8Y74 - chains D and E of the 6 polymer chains in the assembly; structure by X-ray diffraction, 1.90 A resolution.

# Chain D
Name: MHC class I alpha chain 2
From: Gallus gallus
Reference sequence: O46789 (O46789_CHICK); residues 1-271 here correspond to UniProt positions 22-292 (UniProt number = residue number + 21)
Chain sequence (272 residues; numbered 0 to 271; the number before each row is that of its first residue; numbering starts at 0):
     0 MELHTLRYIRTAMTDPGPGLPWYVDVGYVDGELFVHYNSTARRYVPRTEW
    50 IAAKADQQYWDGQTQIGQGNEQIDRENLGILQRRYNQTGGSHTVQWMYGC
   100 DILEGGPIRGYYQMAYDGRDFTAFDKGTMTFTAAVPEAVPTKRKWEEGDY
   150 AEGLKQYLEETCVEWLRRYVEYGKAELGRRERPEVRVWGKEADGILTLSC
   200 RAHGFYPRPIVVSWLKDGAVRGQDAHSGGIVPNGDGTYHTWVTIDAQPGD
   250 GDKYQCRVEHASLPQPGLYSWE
Not modelled in the structure: 148, 221-222
Construct notes: initiating methionine (0)
Disulfide bonds: Cys-99/Cys-161, Cys-199/Cys-255

# Chain E
Name: Beta-2-microglobulin
From: Gallus gallus
Reference sequence: P21611 (B2MG_CHICK); residues 1-98 here correspond to UniProt positions 22-119 (UniProt number = residue number + 21)
Chain sequence (99 residues; each row starts with the number of its first residue; numbering starts at 0):
     0 MDLTPKVQVYSRFPASAGTKNVLNCFAAGFHPPKISITLMKDGVPMEGAQ
    50 YSDMSFNDDWTFQRLVHADFTPSSGSTYACKVEHETLKEPQVYKWDPEF
Not modelled in the structure: 0
Construct notes: initiating methionine (0)
Disulfide bonds: Cys-24/Cys-79

# How chain D and chain E interact
Contacting residue pairs (65):
  Arg-6(D) / Phe-55(E)  hydrogen bond (side chain-backbone)
  Arg-6(D) / Asn-56(E)
  Ile-8(D) / Ser-54(E)
  Ile-8(D) / Phe-55(E)  hydrophobic
  Arg-9(D) / Phe-55(E)
  Thr-10(D) / Phe-55(E)
  Thr-10(D) / Phe-61(E)
  Met-12(D) / Pro-32(E)  hydrophobic
  Asp-14(D) / Lys-33(E)  salt bridge
  Pro-15(D) / Lys-33(E)
  Gly-16(D) / Lys-33(E)
  Tyr-27(D) / Ser-54(E)  hydrogen bond
  Leu-32(D) / Asp-52(E)
  His-35(D) / Asp-52(E)  salt bridge
  Arg-46(D) / Asp-52(E)  salt bridge
  Ser-90(D) / Pro-31(E)
  Thr-92(D) / Pro-32(E)
  Thr-92(D) / Phe-61(E)
  Gln-94(D) / Phe-55(E)
  Gln-94(D) / Trp-59(E)  hydrogen bond (side chain-backbone)
  Gln-94(D) / Phe-61(E)
  Trp-95(D) / Phe-55(E)
  Met-96(D) / Asp-57(E)
  Met-96(D) / Trp-59(E)  hydrophobic
  Gln-112(D) / Trp-59(E)
  Met-113(D) / Trp-59(E)
  Ala-114(D) / Trp-59(E)
  Asp-116(D) / His-30(E)
  Gly-117(D) / His-30(E)
  Asp-119(D) / Trp-59(E)  hydrogen bond
  Glu-183(D) / Arg-11(E)  salt bridge
  Glu-183(D) / Phe-12(E)
  Arg-185(D) / Pro-13(E)
  Arg-185(D) / Ala-14(E)  hydrogen bond (side chain-backbone)
  Arg-185(D) / Pro-96(E)
  Arg-185(D) / Glu-97(E)  hydrogen bond (side chain-backbone)
  Trp-187(D) / Asp-95(E)  hydrogen bond
  Trp-187(D) / Glu-97(E)
  Trp-187(D) / Phe-98(E)
  Ser-198(D) / Glu-97(E)
  Arg-200(D) / Tyr-9(E)
  Arg-200(D) / Glu-97(E)  salt bridge
  His-202(D) / Ser-10(E)  hydrogen bond (side chain-backbone)
  His-202(D) / Arg-11(E)  hydrogen bond (side chain-backbone)
  His-202(D) / Phe-12(E)
  His-202(D) / Pro-13(E)
  Gly-203(D) / Arg-11(E)
  Gly-227(D) / Gln-7(E)  hydrogen bond (backbone-side chain)
  Val-230(D) / Gln-7(E)
  Val-230(D) / Tyr-9(E)
  Val-230(D) / Phe-25(E)  hydrophobic
  Pro-231(D) / Tyr-9(E)  hydrogen bond (backbone-side chain)
  Pro-231(D) / Phe-25(E)
  Pro-231(D) / Leu-64(E)
  Asn-232(D) / Tyr-9(E)
  Asn-232(D) / Arg-11(E)
  Asn-232(D) / Asn-23(E)  hydrogen bond
  Asn-232(D) / Leu-64(E)
  Gly-233(D) / Leu-64(E)
  Gly-233(D) / His-66(E)
  Asp-234(D) / Arg-11(E)  salt bridge
  Thr-236(D) / Arg-11(E)
  His-238(D) / Tyr-9(E)
  His-238(D) / Ser-10(E)
  Trp-240(D) / Gln-7(E)  hydrogen bond
Other interface residues (no listed pair), chain D (40 interface residues in all): Leu-19
Other interface residues (no listed pair), chain E (30 interface residues in all): Val-8, Met-53, Arg-63, Glu-84

# In short
40 residues of chain D and 30 residues of chain E are in contact; the contacts include 13 hydrogen bonds and 6
salt bridges. Polar pairs include Asp-14(D)/Lys-33(E), His-35(D)/Asp-52(E) and Arg-46(D)/Asp-52(E).
Here chain D is MHC class I alpha chain 2 and chain E is Beta-2-microglobulin, both from Gallus gallus. Entry
8Y74 (Crystal structure of 9-mer peptide from H9N2 avian influenza virus in complex with BF2*0201) was
determined by X-ray diffraction.
